Entry 8GUS (electron microscopy, 2.97 A resolution); this record covers chains B and C of the 5 polymer chains in the assembly.

# Chain B
Protein: Guanine nucleotide-binding protein G(I)/G(S)/G(T) subunit beta-1
From: Homo sapiens
UniProt: P62873 (GBB1_HUMAN); numbering as in UniProt (aligned over 1-340)
Amino-acid sequence (340 residues; row label = number of the first residue in the row):
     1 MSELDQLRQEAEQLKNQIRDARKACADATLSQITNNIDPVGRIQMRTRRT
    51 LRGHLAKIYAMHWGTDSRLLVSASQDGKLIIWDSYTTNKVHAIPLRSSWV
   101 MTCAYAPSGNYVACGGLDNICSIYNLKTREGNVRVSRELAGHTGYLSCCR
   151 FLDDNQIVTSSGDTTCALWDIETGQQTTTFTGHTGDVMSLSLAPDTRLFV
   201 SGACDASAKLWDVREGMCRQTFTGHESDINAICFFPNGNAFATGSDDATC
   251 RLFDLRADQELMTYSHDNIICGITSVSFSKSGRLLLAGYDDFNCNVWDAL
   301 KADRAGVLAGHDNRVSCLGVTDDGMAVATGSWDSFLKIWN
Disordered / not traced: 1-2
Curated features (UniProtKB/Swiss-Prot):
  - modified residue: Ser2 (N-acetylserine), His266 (Phosphohistidine)
  - natural variant: Leu30 (L30F: In MRD42; uncertain significance), Arg52 (R52G: In MRD42), Gly64 (G64V: In MRD42), Asp76 (D76E: In MRD42; D76G: In MRD42), Gly77 (G77S: In MRD42), Lys78 (K78R: In MRD42), Ile80 (I80N: In MRD42; I80T: In MRD42), His91 (H91R: In MRD42; uncertain significance), Ala92 (A92T: In MRD42), Pro94 (P94S: In MRD42), Leu95 (L95P: In MRD42), Arg96 (R96L: In MRD42), 5 further natural variant entries in UniProt
Cystine bridges: Cys121-Cys149

# Chain C
Protein: Guanine nucleotide-binding protein G(I)/G(S)/G(O) subunit gamma-2
From: Homo sapiens
UniProt: P59768 (GBG2_HUMAN); numbering as in UniProt (aligned over 1-71)
Amino-acid sequence (71 residues; row label = number of the first residue in the row):
     1 MASNNTASIAQARKLVEQLKMEANIDRIKVSKAAADLMAYCEAHAKEDPL
    51 LTPVPASENPFREKKFFCAIL
Disordered / not traced: 1-6, 64-71
Curated features (UniProtKB/Swiss-Prot):
  - modified residue: Ala2 (N-acetylalanine), Cys68 (Cysteine methyl ester)
  - lipidation: Cys68 (S-geranylgeranyl cysteine)

# Interface between chain B and chain C
Contacting residue pairs (93; chain B residue first):
  Leu4(B) - Ala12(C)  hydrophobic
  Leu7(B) - Ile9(C)
  Leu7(B) - Ala12(C)  hydrophobic
  Leu7(B) - Arg13(C)
  Leu7(B) - Val16(C)
  Arg8(B) - Ser8(C)  hydrogen bond
  Arg8(B) - Gln11(C)  hydrogen bond
  Arg8(B) - Ala12(C)
  Glu10(B) - Val16(C)
  Glu10(B) - Lys20(C)  salt bridge
  Ala11(B) - Leu19(C)
  Leu14(B) - Val16(C)
  Leu14(B) - Leu19(C)
  Leu14(B) - Lys20(C)
  Lys15(B) - Leu19(C)
  Gln17(B) - Ala23(C)
  Ile18(B) - Leu19(C)
  Ile18(B) - Glu22(C)
  Ile18(B) - Ala23(C)  hydrophobic
  Ala21(B) - Arg27(C)
  Arg22(B) - Glu22(C)  salt bridge
  Cys25(B) - Arg27(C)
  Cys25(B) - Val30(C)  hydrogen bond (backbone-backbone)
  Ala26(B) - Val30(C)  hydrophobic
  Asp27(B) - Lys29(C)
  Asp27(B) - Val30(C)
  Asp27(B) - Ser31(C)
  Ala28(B) - Val30(C)
  Leu30(B) - Ala34(C)  hydrophobic
  Ile33(B) - Met38(C)
  Thr34(B) - Met38(C)
  Ile37(B) - Met38(C)  hydrophobic
  Val40(B) - Leu51(C)  hydrophobic
  Met45(B) - Leu50(C)  hydrophobic
  Arg48(B) - Phe61(C)
  Arg48(B) - Glu63(C)
  Arg49(B) - Phe61(C)
  Arg49(B) - Arg62(C)
  Arg49(B) - Glu63(C)  salt bridge
  Ser84(B) - Phe61(C)
  Tyr85(B) - Pro60(C)
  Tyr85(B) - Phe61(C)  hydrophobic
  Met217(B) - Met21(C)  hydrophobic
  Cys218(B) - Gln18(C)  hydrogen bond (backbone-side chain)
  Cys218(B) - Met21(C)
  Arg219(B) - Glu22(C)
  Gln220(B) - Glu22(C)
  Gln220(B) - Ile25(C)
  Thr221(B) - Glu22(C)  hydrogen bond (backbone-side chain)
  Phe235(B) - Tyr40(C)  hydrophobic
  Phe235(B) - Cys41(C)  hydrophobic
  Pro236(B) - Tyr40(C)
  Asn237(B) - Tyr40(C)
  Ala240(B) - Leu37(C)  hydrophobic
  Leu252(B) - Leu37(C)  hydrophobic
  Asp254(B) - Ala33(C)
  Arg256(B) - Asp26(C)
  Arg256(B) - Arg27(C)
  Arg256(B) - Ile28(C)  hydrogen bond (backbone-backbone)
  Arg256(B) - Asp36(C)  salt bridge
  Ala257(B) - Arg27(C)
  Ala257(B) - Ile28(C)
  Asp258(B) - Glu22(C)
  Asp258(B) - Ile25(C)
  Asp258(B) - Arg27(C)  salt bridge
  Gln259(B) - Val30(C)
  Leu261(B) - Val30(C)  hydrophobic
  Leu261(B) - Leu37(C)  hydrophobic
  Ser279(B) - Asp48(C)  hydrogen bond
  Ser279(B) - Leu50(C)
  Lys280(B) - Glu47(C)
  Lys280(B) - Asp48(C)
  Ser281(B) - Tyr40(C)
  Ser281(B) - Cys41(C)  hydrogen bond (backbone-side chain)
  Ser281(B) - His44(C)
  Ser281(B) - Asp48(C)  hydrogen bond
  Gly282(B) - Cys41(C)
  Arg283(B) - Cys41(C)
  Arg283(B) - Leu51(C)
  Leu300(B) - Met38(C)  hydrophobic
  Leu300(B) - Cys41(C)  hydrophobic
  Asp323(B) - Pro49(C)
  Gly324(B) - Pro49(C)
  Gly324(B) - Leu50(C)
  Met325(B) - Pro49(C)  hydrophobic
  Met325(B) - Leu50(C)
  Met325(B) - Asn59(C)
  Met325(B) - Pro60(C)
  Ala326(B) - Leu50(C)
  Ala326(B) - Phe61(C)  hydrophobic
  Val327(B) - Leu50(C)  hydrophobic
  Asn340(B) - Asn59(C)  hydrogen bond
  Asn340(B) - Phe61(C)
Also at the interface, not in a pair above, chain B (60 interface residues in all): Ala24, Ile43, Thr47, Trp63, Ser67, Leu284, Ile338
Also at the interface, not in a pair above, chain C (41 interface residues in all): Leu15, Glu42, Ala45, Val54

# Summary
60 residues of chain B face 41 of chain C across their interface; the contacts include 10 hydrogen bonds and 5
salt bridges. Among the polar pairs are Glu10(B)-Lys20(C), Arg22(B)-Glu22(C) and Arg49(B)-Glu63(C).
Chain B is Guanine nucleotide-binding protein G(I)/G(S)/G(T) subunit beta-1 and chain C is Guanine
nucleotide-binding protein G(I)/G(S)/G(O) subunit gamma-2, both from Homo sapiens; the structure, Cryo-EM
structure of HU-CB2-G protein complex, was determined by electron microscopy, deposited together with 8GUQ,
8GUR and 8GUT.
